Entry 5X4J (X-ray diffraction, 2.04 A resolution); this record covers chain A.

== Chain A ==
Molecule: Uncharacterized protein
Source organism: Pyrococcus furiosus
UniProtKB: Q8TZE0 (Q8TZE0_PYRFU); residue numbers follow UniProt; this construct covers 1-477
Sequence (500 residues; row label = number of the first residue in the row; numbers below 1 keep their minus sign (Mse-22 is residue -22)):
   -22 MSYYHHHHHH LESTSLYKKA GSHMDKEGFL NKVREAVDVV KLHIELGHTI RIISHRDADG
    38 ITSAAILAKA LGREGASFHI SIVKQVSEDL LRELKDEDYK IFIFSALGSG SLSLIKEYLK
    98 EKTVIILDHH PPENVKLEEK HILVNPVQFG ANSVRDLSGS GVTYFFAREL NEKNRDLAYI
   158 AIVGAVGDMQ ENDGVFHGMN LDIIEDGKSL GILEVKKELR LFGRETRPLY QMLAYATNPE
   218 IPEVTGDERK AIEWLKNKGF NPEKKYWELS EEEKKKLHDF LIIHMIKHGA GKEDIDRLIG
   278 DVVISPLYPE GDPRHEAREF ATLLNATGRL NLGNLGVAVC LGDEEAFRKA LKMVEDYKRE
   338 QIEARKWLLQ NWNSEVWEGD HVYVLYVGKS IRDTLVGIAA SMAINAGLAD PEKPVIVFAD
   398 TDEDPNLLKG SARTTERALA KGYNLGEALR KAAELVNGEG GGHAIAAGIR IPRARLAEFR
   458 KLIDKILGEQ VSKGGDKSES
Disordered / not traced: -22 to -2, 470-477
Construct notes: expression tag (-22 to 0); engineered mutation Ala83 (Asp in Q8TZE0)
Modified residues: Mse-22 (selenomethionine); Mse1, Mse166, Mse176, Mse209, Mse262, Mse330, Mse379 (selenomethionine; parent Met)
Ion coordination: Zn2+ site 1 near His0 (its only coordinating residue here); Zn2+ site 2: Asp36, His106, Asp165; Zn2+ site 3 near His107 (its only coordinating residue here); Zn2+ site 4 near His174 (its only coordinating residue here)
What the authors report for this chain:
  - Zn2+ coordination: Asp36, His106, Asp165
  - mutagenesis - H32A, D34A, D36A: decreased catalytic activity
  - mutagenesis - K406A/S408A/R410A: increased catalytic activity on ssRNA and ssDNA
  - mutagenesis - N302A/T304A, N302A/R306A, R414A: decreased catalytic activity on ssDNA
  - mutagenesis - N302A/R306A, R414A: abolished catalytic activity on ssRNA
  - mutagenesis - N302A/T304A: increased catalytic activity on ssRNA
  - mutagenesis - Q338A (about 50%): increased catalytic activity on ssDNA and ssRNA
  - mutagenesis - H440A: abolished catalytic activity on ssDNA and ssRNA

== Overview ==
Asp36, His106 and Asp165 form the Zn2+ site 2. From the paper: H32A, D34A and D36A reduce catalytic activity;
Zn2+ coordination by Asp36, His106 and Asp165; 9 substitutions were tested in all.
Chain A is Uncharacterized protein (Pyrococcus furiosus); the structure, The crystal structure of Pyrococcus
furiosus RecJ (Zn-soaking), was determined by X-ray diffraction together with 5X4H and 5X4K from the same
study.
